2IBT - chains B and A of the 3 polymer chains in the assembly; structure by X-ray diffraction, 1.70 A resolution.

Chain B:
Molecule: 10-nt DNA strand
Sequence (10 nucleotides; row label = number of the first residue in the row):
     1 GTTCGXTGTC
Modified positions: 2PR (2-amino-9-[2-deoxyribofuranosyl]-9H-purine-5'-monophosphate) at position 6

Chain A:
Molecule: Modification methylase TaqI
Source organism: Thermus aquaticus
Notes: EC 2.1.1.72
UniProt: P14385 (MTTA_THEAQ); residue numbers follow UniProt; this construct covers 1-421
Sequence (421 residues; each row starts with the number of its first residue):
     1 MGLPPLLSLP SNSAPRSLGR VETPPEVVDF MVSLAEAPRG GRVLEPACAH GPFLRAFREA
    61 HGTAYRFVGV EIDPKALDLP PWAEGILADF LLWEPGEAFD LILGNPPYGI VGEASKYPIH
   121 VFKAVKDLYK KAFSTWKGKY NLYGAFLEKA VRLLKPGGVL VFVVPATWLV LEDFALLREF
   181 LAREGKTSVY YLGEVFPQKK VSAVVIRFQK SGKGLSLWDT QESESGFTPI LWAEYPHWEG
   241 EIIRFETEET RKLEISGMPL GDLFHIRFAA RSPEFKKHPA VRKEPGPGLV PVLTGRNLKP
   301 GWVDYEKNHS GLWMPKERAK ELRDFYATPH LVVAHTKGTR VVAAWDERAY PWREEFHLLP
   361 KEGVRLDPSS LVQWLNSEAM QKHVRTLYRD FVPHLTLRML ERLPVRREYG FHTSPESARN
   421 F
Disordered / not traced: 1-20, 414-421
Swiss-Prot annotation at these positions:
  - binding site (S-adenosyl-L-methionine): Thr23, Glu45 to Cys48, Glu71, Asp89, Pro107
  - site (Important for catalytic activity): Asn105, Pro106, Tyr108
  - mutagenesis: Tyr108 (Y108A/G: Drastically reduces enzymatic activity; KM for both DNA and s-adenosylmethionine is not significantly changed; Y108F/W: Essentially wild-type activity), Phe196 (F196A: Drastically reduces enzymatic activity; KM for both DNA and s-adenosylmethionine is not significantly changed; F196W: Essentially wild-type activity)

How chain B and chain A interact:
Contacting residue pairs (38):
  DG1(B) with Arg323(A), sugar contact
  DT2(B) with Ile266(A), phosphate contact; Arg267(A), salt bridge to the phosphate; Phe268(A), hydrogen bond to the phosphate; Arg271(A), base contact; Glu274(A), base contact; Arg323(A), base contact
  DT3(B) with Lys139(A), hydrogen bond to the base; Asp173(A), phosphate contact; Phe268(A), base contact; Arg271(A), hydrogen bond to the base; Leu397(A), phosphate contact
  DC4(B) with Lys139(A), hydrogen bond to the sugar; Leu171(A), phosphate contact; Glu172(A), hydrogen bond to the phosphate; Asp173(A), hydrogen bond to the phosphate; His335(A), base contact; His394(A), base contact
  DG5(B) with Ile110(A), sugar contact; Lys116(A), base contact; Thr167(A), hydrogen bond to the phosphate; Leu171(A), phosphate contact; Val392(A), phosphate contact; His394(A), hydrogen bond to the base
  2PR_6(B) with Val21(A), base contact; Asn105(A), base contact; Pro106(A), base contact; Pro107(A), base contact; Tyr108(A), base contact; Gly109(A), phosphate contact; Phe196(A), base contact; Lys199(A), sugar contact; Lys200(A), phosphate contact
  DT7(B) with Lys199(A), phosphate contact; Lys200(A), hydrogen bond to the phosphate; Pro393(A), base contact
  DG8(B) with Lys200(A), hydrogen bond to the base
  DT9(B) with Lys200(A), hydrogen bond to the base
Other interface residues (no listed pair), chain A (36 interface residues in all): Glu22, Tyr117, Pro118, Asn141, Phe174, Gln198, Val201, Arg296, Phe356

Summary:
9 residues of chain B face 36 of chain A across their interface, with 11 hydrogen bonds and 1 salt bridge.
Polar pairs include DT3(B)-Lys139(A), DT3(B)-Arg271(A) and DG5(B)-His394(A). UniProt lists 8
S-adenosyl-L-methionine-binding residues and 2 mutagenesis sites on chain A.
Here chain B is a 10-nt DNA strand and chain A is Modification methylase TaqI (Thermus aquaticus). Entry 2IBT
(Crystal structure of the adenine-specific DNA methyltransferase M.TaqI complexed with the cofactor analog
AETA and a ...) was determined by X-ray diffraction, deposited together with 2IBS.
